Entry 7LCY (X-ray diffraction, 3.35 A resolution); this record covers chain A.

Chain A:
Protein: Isoform B of NAD(+) hydrolase sarm1
Organism: Drosophila melanogaster
Notes: EC 3.2.2.6
UniProt: Q6IDD9 (SARM1_DROME), isoform Q6IDD9-2; residues 314-678 here correspond to UniProt positions 288-652 (UniProt number = residue number - 26)
Amino-acid sequence (367 residues; each row starts with the number of its first residue):
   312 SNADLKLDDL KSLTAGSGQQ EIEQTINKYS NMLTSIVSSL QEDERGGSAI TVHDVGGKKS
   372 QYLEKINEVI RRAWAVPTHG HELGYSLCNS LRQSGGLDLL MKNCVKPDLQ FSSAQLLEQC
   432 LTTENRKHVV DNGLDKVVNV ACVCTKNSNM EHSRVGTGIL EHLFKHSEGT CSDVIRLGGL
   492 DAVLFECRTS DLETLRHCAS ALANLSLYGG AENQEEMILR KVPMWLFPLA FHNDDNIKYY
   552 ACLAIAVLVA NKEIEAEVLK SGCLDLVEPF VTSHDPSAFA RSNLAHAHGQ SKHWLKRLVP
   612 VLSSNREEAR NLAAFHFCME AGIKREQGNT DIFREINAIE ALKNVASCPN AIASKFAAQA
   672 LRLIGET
Not modelled in the structure: 312-325, 353-372, 677-678
Disulfide bonds: C399-C431
Sequence notes: expression tag (312-313)
What the authors report for this chain:
  - mutagenesis - W385A: abolished binding to NAD+

In short:
From the paper: W385A abolishes binding to NAD+.
Chain A is Isoform B of NAD(+) hydrolase sarm1 (Drosophila melanogaster); the structure, Crystal structure of
the ligand-free ARM domain from Drosophila SARM1, was determined by X-ray diffraction (same publication as
7LCZ and 7LD0).
